4E7U - chains A and B; structure by X-ray diffraction, 1.30 A resolution.

== Chain A ==
Protein: Insulin A chain
Organism: Bos taurus
UniProtKB: P01317 (INS_BOVIN); residues 1-21 here correspond to UniProt positions 85-105 (UniProt number = residue number + 84)
Chain sequence (21 residues; row label = number of the first residue in the row):
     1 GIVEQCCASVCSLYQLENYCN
Disulfide bonds: Cys6-Cys11

== Chain B ==
Protein: Insulin B chain
Organism: Bos taurus
UniProtKB: P01317 (INS_BOVIN); residues 1-30 here correspond to UniProt positions 25-54 (UniProt number = residue number + 24)
Chain sequence (30 residues; each row starts with the number of its first residue):
     1 FVNQHLCGSHLVEALYLVCGERGFFYTPKA
Metal / ion sites: Zn2+ near His10 (its only coordinating residue here)

== Interface between chain A and chain B ==
Residue-residue contacts (38):
  Gly1(A) with Ala30(B), hydrogen bond (backbone-backbone)
  Ile2(A) with Leu11(B), hydrophobic; Leu15(B), hydrophobic; Tyr26(B), hydrophobic
  Val3(A) with Pro28(B), hydrophobic
  Glu4(A) with Ala30(B)
  Cys6(A) with His5(B); Leu6(B), hydrogen bond (backbone-backbone); Leu11(B), hydrophobic
  Cys7(A) with His5(B), hydrogen bond (backbone-side chain); Leu6(B); Cys7(B), disulfide
  Ala8(A) with His5(B), hydrogen bond (backbone-side chain)
  Ser9(A) with His5(B), hydrogen bond (backbone-side chain)
  Val10(A) with Asn3(B); Gln4(B); His5(B)
  Leu13(A) with Val18(B), hydrophobic
  Leu16(A) with Phe1(B), hydrophobic; Leu11(B), hydrophobic; Ala14(B), hydrophobic; Leu15(B), hydrophobic; Val18(B), hydrophobic
  Glu17(A) with Val18(B); Arg22(B), salt bridge
  Asn18(A) with Phe25(B)
  Tyr19(A) with Leu15(B), hydrophobic; Phe24(B); Phe25(B), hydrogen bond (backbone-backbone)
  Cys20(A) with Cys19(B), disulfide; Arg22(B); Gly23(B); Phe24(B), hydrophobic; Phe25(B)
  Asn21(A) with Arg22(B); Gly23(B), hydrogen bond (backbone-backbone); Phe24(B), hydrogen bond (side chain-backbone); Phe25(B)
Other interface residues (no listed pair), chain B (19 interface residues in all): Thr27
Inter-chain disulfides: Cys7(A)-Cys7(B), Cys20(A)-Cys19(B)

== In short ==
The interface between chain A and chain B involves 16 residues on one side and 19 on the other, with 2
disulfide bonds, 8 hydrogen bonds and 1 salt bridge. Polar contacts include Glu17(A)-Arg22(B), Cys7(A)-His5(B)
and Ala8(A)-His5(B).
Here chain A is Insulin A chain and chain B is Insulin B chain, both from Bos taurus. Entry 4E7U (The
structure of T3R3 bovine insulin) was determined by X-ray diffraction, deposited together with 4E7T and 4E7V.
